PDB entry 4ZVQ | X-ray diffraction, 2.50 A resolution | chains B and D of the 6 polymer chains in the assembly

== Chain B ==
Protein: Caspase-7
Organism: Homo sapiens
Notes: EC 3.4.22.60
Reference sequence: P55210 (CASP7_HUMAN), isoform P55210-3; residues 199-303 here correspond to UniProt positions 232-336 (UniProt number = residue number + 33)
Sequence (113 residues; row label = number of the first residue in the row):
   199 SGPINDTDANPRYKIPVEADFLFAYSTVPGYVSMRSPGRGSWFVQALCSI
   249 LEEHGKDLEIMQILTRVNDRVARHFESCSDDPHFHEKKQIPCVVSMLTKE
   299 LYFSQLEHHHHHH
Not modelled in the structure: 199-210, 304-311
Construct notes: engineered mutation Val230 (Tyr263 in P55210), Met232 (Trp265 in P55210), Cys276 (Gln309 in P55210); expression tag (304-311)
Reported in the primary citation:
  - binding site for Peptide ACE-VAL-GLU-ILE-ASA: Phe282

== Chain D ==
Protein: Caspase-7
Organism: Homo sapiens
Notes: EC 3.4.22.60
Reference sequence: P55210 (CASP7_HUMAN), isoform P55210-3; residues 499-603 here correspond to UniProt positions 232-336 (UniProt number = residue number - 267)
Sequence (113 residues; each row starts with the number of its first residue):
   499 SGPINDTDANPRYKIPVEADFLFAYSTVPGYVSMRSPGRGSWFVQALCSI
   549 LEEHGKDLEIMQILTRVNDRVARHFESCSDDPHFHEKKQIPCVVSMLTKE
   599 LYFSQLEHHHHHH
Not modelled in the structure: 499-510, 604-611
Construct notes: engineered mutation Val530 (Tyr263 in P55210), Met532 (Trp265 in P55210), Cys576 (Gln309 in P55210); expression tag (604-611)

== Interface between chain B and chain D ==
Residue-residue contacts (57; chain B residue first):
  Lys212(B) - Ala570(D)
  Lys212(B) - Glu574(D)  salt bridge
  Lys212(B) - Glu584(D)  hydrogen bond (side chain-backbone)
  Lys212(B) - Lys586(D)  hydrogen bond (backbone-side chain)
  Ile213(B) - Arg571(D)
  Pro214(B) - Ala570(D)
  Pro214(B) - Gln587(D)
  Pro214(B) - Ile588(D)  hydrophobic
  Glu216(B) - Tyr529(D)  hydrogen bond
  Glu216(B) - Ile588(D)
  Val226(B) - Met594(D)  hydrophobic
  Tyr229(B) - Glu516(D)  hydrogen bond
  Met259(B) - Met559(D)  hydrophobic
  Gln260(B) - Glu598(D)  hydrogen bond
  Thr263(B) - Leu595(D)
  Thr263(B) - Thr596(D)
  Thr263(B) - Lys597(D)
  Asn266(B) - Ser593(D)
  Asn266(B) - Met594(D)
  Asn266(B) - Leu595(D)  hydrogen bond (side chain-backbone)
  Asp267(B) - Thr596(D)
  Asp267(B) - Lys597(D)  salt bridge
  Ala270(B) - Lys512(D)
  Ala270(B) - Pro514(D)
  Arg271(B) - Lys597(D)
  Glu274(B) - Lys512(D)
  Glu284(B) - Lys512(D)  hydrogen bond (backbone-side chain)
  Lys286(B) - Lys512(D)  hydrogen bond (side chain-backbone)
  Gln287(B) - Pro514(D)
  Ile288(B) - Glu516(D)
  Ile288(B) - Met594(D)
  Ile288(B) - Thr596(D)
  Pro289(B) - Met594(D)
  Cys290(B) - Val592(D)  hydrophobic
  Cys290(B) - Ser593(D)
  Cys290(B) - Met594(D)  hydrophobic
  Val291(B) - Val591(D)
  Val291(B) - Val592(D)
  Val291(B) - Ser593(D)  hydrogen bond (backbone-backbone)
  Val292(B) - Cys590(D)  hydrophobic
  Val292(B) - Val591(D)
  Ser293(B) - Asn566(D)
  Ser293(B) - Cys590(D)
  Ser293(B) - Val591(D)  hydrogen bond (backbone-backbone)
  Met294(B) - Val526(D)  hydrophobic
  Met294(B) - Asn566(D)
  Met294(B) - Ile588(D)
  Met294(B) - Pro589(D)
  Met294(B) - Cys590(D)  hydrophobic
  Leu295(B) - Thr563(D)
  Leu295(B) - Asn566(D)  hydrogen bond (backbone-side chain)
  Thr296(B) - Thr563(D)
  Thr296(B) - Asp567(D)
  Thr296(B) - Ile588(D)
  Lys297(B) - Thr563(D)
  Lys297(B) - Asp567(D)  salt bridge
  Glu298(B) - Gln560(D)  hydrogen bond
Also at the interface, not in a pair above, chain B (30 interface residues in all): Val215, Ala217
Also at the interface, not in a pair above, chain D (30 interface residues in all): Ile513, Val515, Ala517

== Summary ==
Chain B and chain D each contribute 30 residues to their interface; the contacts include 12 hydrogen bonds and
3 salt bridges. Among the polar pairs are Lys212(B)-Glu574(D), Asp267(B)-Lys597(D) and Lys297(B)-Asp567(D).
From the paper: a binding site for Peptide ACE-VAL-GLU-ILE-ASA at Phe282(B).
Both chains are Caspase-7 (Homo sapiens). Entry 4ZVQ (Caspase-7 Variant 2 (V2) with reprogrammed substrate
specificity due to Y230V/W232M/Q276C substitutions bound to VEID inhibitor) was determined by X-ray
diffraction together with 4ZVO, 4ZVP, 4ZVR, 4ZVS, 4ZVT and 4ZVU from the same study.
